6NA4 - chains C and D of the 4 polymer chains in the assembly; structure by X-ray diffraction, 1.72 A resolution.

[Chain C (and D)]
Name: Putative crotonyl-CoA reductase
From: Kitasatospora setae (strain ATCC 33774 / DSM 43861 / JCM 3304 / KCC A-0304 / NBRC 14216 / KM-6054)
Notes: chain D of this document is another copy of the same molecule, construct and numbering; everything in this record applies to it too
UniProtKB: E4N096 (E4N096_KITSK); residue numbers follow UniProt; this construct covers 1-444
Sequence (448 residues; row label = number of the first residue in the row; numbers below 1 keep their minus sign (Glu-3 is residue -3)):
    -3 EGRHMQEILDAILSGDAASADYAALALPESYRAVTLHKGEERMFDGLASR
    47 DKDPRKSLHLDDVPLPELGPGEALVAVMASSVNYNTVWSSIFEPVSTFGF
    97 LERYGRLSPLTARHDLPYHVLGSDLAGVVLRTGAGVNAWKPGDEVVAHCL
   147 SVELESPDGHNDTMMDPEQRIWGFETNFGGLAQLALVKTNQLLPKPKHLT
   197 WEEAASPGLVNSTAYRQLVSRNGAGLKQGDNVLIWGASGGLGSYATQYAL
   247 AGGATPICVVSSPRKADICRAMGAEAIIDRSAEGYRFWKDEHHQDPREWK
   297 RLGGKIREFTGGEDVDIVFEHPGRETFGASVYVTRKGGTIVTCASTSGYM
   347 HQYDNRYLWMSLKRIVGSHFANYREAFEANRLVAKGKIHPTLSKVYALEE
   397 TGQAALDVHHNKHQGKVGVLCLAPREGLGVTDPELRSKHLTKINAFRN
Unresolved in the structure: -3 (chain D: -3 to -2, 444)
Differences from the reference sequence: expression tag (-3 to 0)
Residues lining bound ligands:
  - NADPH (NDP; NADPH dihydro-nicotinamide-adenine-dinucleotide phosphate): Tyr80, Asn81, Trp84, Ile167, Val206, Trp231, Gly232, Gly235, Gly236, Leu237, Gly238, Val255, Val256, Ser257, Lys261, Arg276, His317, Pro318, Glu321, Thr322, Ala340, Thr342, Ser343, His365, Phe366
  - Butyryl-CoA (YAS; S-[2-[3-[[(2R)-4-[[[(2S,3R,4S,5R)-5-(6-aminopurin-9-yl)-4-oxidanyl-3-phosphonooxy-oxolan-2-yl]methoxy-oxidanyl-phosphoryl]oxy-oxidanyl-phosphoryl]oxy-3,3-dimethyl-2-oxidanyl-butanoyl]amino]propanoylamino]ethyl] butanethioate): Lys296, Gly299, Gly300, Arg303, Asp310, Tyr328, Val329, Arg352, Tyr353, Trp355, Met356
From the paper describing this entry:
  - binding site for Butyryl-CoA: Lys296, Arg303, Tyr328, Arg352, Tyr353
  - mutagenesis - E151D, E151D/N157E/N218E (100-fold), N157E, N218E, K296A/R303A/Y328F: decreased catalytic activity
  - mutagenesis - Q165A (2-3-fold), K332A: decreased catalytic activity on crotonyl-CoA
  - mutagenesis - Q165A (4-fold): decreased catalytic activity on crotonyl-pantetheine
  - binding site for 9-ethyl-9H-purin-6-ylamine: Lys296, Arg303, Tyr328
  - self-association interface (contacts with another copy of this molecule); pairs are residue here / residue on that copy: Glu151-Asn133 (backbone contact), Asn218-Asn157 (hydrogen bond), Lys332-Gln165 (hydrogen bond)
  - binding site for NADPH: His365

[Chain C / chain D interface]
Residue-residue contacts - 38 pairs, chain C then chain D:
  Tyr211(C) - Lys223(D)
  Val215(C) - Gln224(D)
  Arg217(C) - Ala220(D)  hydrogen bond (side chain-backbone)
  Arg217(C) - Gly221(D)  hydrogen bond (side chain-backbone)
  Ala220(C) - Arg217(D)  hydrogen bond (backbone-side chain)
  Gly221(C) - Arg217(D)  hydrogen bond (backbone-side chain)
  Leu222(C) - Gln224(D)
  Lys223(C) - Tyr211(D)
  Lys223(C) - Glu374(D)
  Gln224(C) - Val215(D)
  Gln224(C) - Leu222(D)
  Gln224(C) - Tyr244(D)  hydrogen bond (side chain-backbone)
  Gln224(C) - Ala247(D)
  Gln224(C) - Gly248(D)
  Gln224(C) - Leu378(D)
  Gly225(C) - Arg377(D)  hydrogen bond (backbone-side chain)
  Gly225(C) - Leu378(D)
  Asn227(C) - Arg377(D)
  Tyr244(C) - Gln224(D)  hydrogen bond (backbone-side chain)
  Ala247(C) - Gln224(D)
  Ala247(C) - Gly248(D)
  Ala247(C) - Gly249(D)
  Gly248(C) - Gln224(D)
  Gly248(C) - Ala247(D)
  Gly248(C) - Gly248(D)
  Gly249(C) - Ala247(D)
  Gly249(C) - Lys383(D)
  Glu309(C) - Arg377(D)  salt bridge
  Arg331(C) - Arg370(D)
  Arg370(C) - Arg331(D)
  Glu374(C) - Lys223(D)
  Arg377(C) - Gly225(D)  hydrogen bond (side chain-backbone)
  Arg377(C) - Asn227(D)
  Arg377(C) - Glu309(D)  salt bridge
  Leu378(C) - Gln224(D)
  Leu378(C) - Gly225(D)
  Lys381(C) - Gly225(D)
  Lys383(C) - Gly249(D)
Also at the interface, not in a pair above, chain C (24 interface residues in all): Thr251, Ile384
Also at the interface, not in a pair above, chain D (24 interface residues in all): Thr251, Lys381, Ile384

[Summary]
Chain C and chain D each contribute 24 residues to their interface, with 8 hydrogen bonds and 2 salt bridges.
Polar pairs include Glu309(C)-Arg377(D), Arg217(C)-Ala220(D) and Arg217(C)-Gly221(D). From the paper: a
binding site for Butyryl-CoA at Lys296(C), Arg303(C) and Tyr328(C) among others; E151D, E151D/N157E/N218E and
N157E of chain C, among others, reduce catalytic activity; 7 substitutions were tested in all.
Chain C and chain D are both Putative crotonyl-CoA reductase (Kitasatospora setae (strain ATCC 33774 / DSM
43861 / JCM 3304 / KCC A-0304 / NBRC 14216 / KM-6054)); the structure, Co crystal structure of ECR with
Butryl-CoA, was determined by X-ray diffraction, deposited together with 6NA3, 6NA5 and 6NA6.
